2HG5 - chains A and C of the 3 polymer chains in the assembly; structure by X-ray diffraction, 2.75 A resolution.

# Chain A
Protein: Fab heavy chain
Organism: Mus musculus
Notes: antibody fragment or engineered binder
Chain sequence (219 residues; each row starts with the number of its first residue):
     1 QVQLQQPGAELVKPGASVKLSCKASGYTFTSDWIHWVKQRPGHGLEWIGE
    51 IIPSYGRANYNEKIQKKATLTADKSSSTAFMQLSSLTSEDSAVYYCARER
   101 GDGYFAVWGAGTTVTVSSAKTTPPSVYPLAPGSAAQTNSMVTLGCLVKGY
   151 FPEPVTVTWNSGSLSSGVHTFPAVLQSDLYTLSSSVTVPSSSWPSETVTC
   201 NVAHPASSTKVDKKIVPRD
Disulfides: Cys22-Cys96, Cys145-Cys200

# Chain C
Protein: Kcsa channel
Chain sequence (101 residues; numbered 22 to 122; the number before each row is that of its first residue):
    22 SALHWRAAGAATVLLVIVLLAGSYLAVLAERGAPGAQLITYPRALWWACE
    72 TATTVGYXDLYPVTLWGRLVAVVVMVAGITSFGLVTAALATWFVGREQER
   122 R
Modified residues: GOA (glycolic acid) at position 79
Metal / ion sites: Cs+ site 1: Thr75, Val76; Cs+ site 2 near Thr75 (its only coordinating residue here); Cs+ site 3: Gly77, Tyr78
Residues lining bound ligands: B3H ((2S)-2-(butyryloxy)-3-hydroxypropyl nonanoate): Pro63, Arg64, Leu66, Trp67, Val84, Leu86, Arg89, Leu90, Val93

# Chain A / chain C interface
Pairs across the interface (22):
  Thr30(A) with Tyr45(C), hydrogen bond
  Ser31(A) with Tyr62(C)
  Trp33(A) with Arg52(C); Tyr62(C), hydrogen bond
  His35(A) with Arg52(C)
  Glu50(A) with Arg52(C), salt bridge
  Ile52(A) with Tyr45(C); Leu49(C), hydrophobic; Tyr62(C)
  Ser54(A) with Tyr45(C), hydrogen bond
  Tyr55(A) with Tyr45(C); Leu49(C), hydrophobic
  Arg57(A) with Leu49(C); Arg52(C), hydrogen bond (side chain-backbone)
  Asn59(A) with Arg52(C), hydrogen bond (side chain-backbone); Gly53(C)
  Glu99(A) with Arg52(C), salt bridge
  Gly101(A) with Thr61(C); Tyr62(C), hydrogen bond (backbone-backbone); Pro63(C)
  Asp102(A) with Thr61(C)
  Gly103(A) with Thr61(C)
Interface residues without a listed pair, chain A (16 interface residues in all): Glu62, Arg100
Interface residues without a listed pair, chain C (9 interface residues in all): Val48, Ala50

# In short
16 residues of chain A face 9 of chain C across their interface, with 6 hydrogen bonds and 2 salt bridges.
Among the polar pairs are Glu50(A)-Arg52(C), Glu99(A)-Arg52(C) and Thr30(A)-Tyr45(C). Chain C binds compound
B3H. Thr75(C) and Val76(C) coordinate Cs+ site 1.
Chain A is Fab heavy chain (Mus musculus) and chain C is Kcsa channel; the structure, Cs+ complex of a K
channel with an amide to ester substitution in the selectivity filter, was determined by X-ray diffraction
together with 2H8P and 2HFE from the same study.
